Entry 7MKC (X-ray diffraction, 2.65 A resolution); this record covers chain A.

# Chain A
Protein: capsid protein
Source organism: Human immunodeficiency virus 1
Reference sequence: B6DRA0 (B6DRA0_9HIV1); residues 1-231 here correspond to UniProt positions 133-363 (UniProt number = residue number + 132)
Chain sequence (231 residues; numbered 1 to 231; the number before each row is that of its first residue):
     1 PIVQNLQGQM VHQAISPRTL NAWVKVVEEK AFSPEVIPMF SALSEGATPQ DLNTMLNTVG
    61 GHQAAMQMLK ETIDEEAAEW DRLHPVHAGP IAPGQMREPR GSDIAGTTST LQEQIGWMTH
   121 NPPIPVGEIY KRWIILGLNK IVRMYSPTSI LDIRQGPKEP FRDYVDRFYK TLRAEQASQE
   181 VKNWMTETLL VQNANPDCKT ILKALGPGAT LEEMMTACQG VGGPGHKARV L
Disordered / not traced: 222-231
Disulfide bonds: Cys-198/Cys-218
Sequence notes: engineered mutation Asp-74 (Asn206 in B6DRA0)
Small-molecule neighbours: PF-3450074 (1B0; N-methyl-nalpha-[(2-methyl-1H-indol-3-yl)acetyl]-N-phenyl-L-phenylalaninamide): Asn-53, Leu-56, Asn-57, Gln-63, Met-66, Leu-69, Lys-70, Ile-73, Ala-105, Thr-107, Tyr-130, Tyr-169, Leu-172, Arg-173, Lys-182
From the paper describing this entry:
  - conformationally variable residues (side-chain flip): Asp-74
  - mutagenesis - N74D: decreased binding to Cyp A
  - mutagenesis - A77V: abolished binding to Cyp A
  - mutagenesis - N74D: decreased stability
  - mutagenesis - N74D: increased binding to TRIM5alphahu
  - mutagenesis - A77V: unchanged binding to TRIM5alphahu

# Overview
Bound to chain A: PF-3450074. The paper reports that N74D reduces binding to Cyp A; conformational variability
at Asp-74.
Chain A is capsid protein (Human immunodeficiency virus 1); the structure, N74D mutant of the HIV-1 capsid
protein in complex with PF-3450074 (PF74), was determined by X-ray diffraction, deposited together with 7MN0.
